8T1L - chains V and X of the 26 polymer chains in the assembly; structure by electron microscopy, 4.83 A resolution (low resolution: residue-level contacts below are approximate; hydrogen-bond / salt-bridge calls are withheld).

[Chain V]
Name: Mediator of RNA polymerase II transcription subunit 27
From: Mus musculus
UniProt: Q9DB40 (MED27_MOUSE); residues 1-311 here = UniProt positions 1-311
Amino-acid sequence (311 residues; each row starts with the number of its first residue):
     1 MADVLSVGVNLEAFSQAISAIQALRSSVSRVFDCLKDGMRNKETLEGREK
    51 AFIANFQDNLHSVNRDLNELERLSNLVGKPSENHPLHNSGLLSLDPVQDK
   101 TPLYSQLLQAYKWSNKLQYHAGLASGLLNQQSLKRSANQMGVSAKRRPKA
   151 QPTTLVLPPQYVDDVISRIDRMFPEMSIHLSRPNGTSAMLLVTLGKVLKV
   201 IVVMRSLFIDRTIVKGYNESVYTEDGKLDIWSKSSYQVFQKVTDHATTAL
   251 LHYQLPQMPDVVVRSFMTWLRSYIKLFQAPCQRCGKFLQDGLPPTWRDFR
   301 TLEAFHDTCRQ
Unresolved in the structure: 1-7, 97-103, 141-152, 305-311
Curated features (UniProtKB/Swiss-Prot):
  - modified residue: Ser-132 (Phosphoserine), Lys-134 (N6-methyllysine)

[Chain X]
Name: Mediator of RNA polymerase II transcription subunit 29
From: Mus musculus
UniProt: Q9DB91 (MED29_MOUSE); residues 1-199 here = UniProt positions 1-199
Amino-acid sequence (199 residues; numbered 1 to 199; the number before each row is that of its first residue):
     1 MAAPQPQAAAVSSASGVSGPGSAGGPGPQQQPQPTQLVGSAQSGLLQQQQ
    51 QDFDPVQRYKMLIPQLKESLQTLMKVAAQNLIQNTNIDNGQKSSDAPLQR
   101 FDKCLEEFYALCDQLELCLRLAHECLSQSCDSAKHSPTLVPTATKPDAVQ
   151 PDSLPYPQYLAVIKAQITCAKDIHTALLDCANKVTGKTTAPSTGPGGSL
Unresolved in the structure: 1-47, 142-152, 186-199
Curated features (UniProtKB/Swiss-Prot):
  - modified residue: Ala-2 (N-acetylalanine)

[Interface between chain V and chain X]
Contacting residue pairs (28; chain V residue first):
  Leu-11(V) / Leu-126(X)
  Phe-14(V) / Leu-126(X)
  Ser-15(V) / His-123(X)
  Ile-18(V) / Leu-119(X)
  Ile-18(V) / Arg-120(X)
  Ile-21(V) / Leu-115(X)
  Gln-22(V) / Arg-120(X)
  Val-28(V) / Tyr-109(X)
  Phe-32(V) / Phe-101(X)
  Phe-32(V) / Leu-105(X)
  Phe-56(V) / Met-74(X)
  Arg-65(V) / Tyr-59(X)
  Glu-69(V) / Tyr-59(X)
  Glu-69(V) / Lys-60(X)
  Glu-82(V) / Ser-129(X)
  Glu-82(V) / Ser-132(X)
  Asn-83(V) / Pro-137(X)
  Asn-83(V) / Leu-139(X)
  Asn-83(V) / Val-140(X)
  Asn-83(V) / Tyr-159(X)
  Gly-90(V) / Tyr-156(X)
  Tyr-111(V) / Asp-131(X)
  Tyr-111(V) / His-135(X)
  Tyr-111(V) / Ser-136(X)
  Trp-113(V) / Ala-170(X)
  Trp-113(V) / His-174(X)
  Asn-115(V) / Asp-131(X)
  Asn-115(V) / His-135(X)
Interface residues without a listed pair, chain V (25 interface residues in all): Ala-17, Asp-66, His-84, Leu-86, His-87, Leu-94, Leu-108, Ala-110
Interface residues without a listed pair, chain X (30 interface residues in all): Ile-63, Leu-70, Phe-108, Glu-116, Gln-128, Thr-138, Gln-166

[In short]
25 residues of chain V face 30 of chain X across their interface.
Here chain V is Mediator of RNA polymerase II transcription subunit 27 and chain X is Mediator of RNA
polymerase II transcription subunit 29, both from Mus musculus. Entry 8T1L (Atomic model of the mammalian
mouse Mediator complex with CKM module) was determined by electron microscopy (same publication as 8T9D and
8T1I).
